5A8K - chains A and D of the 6 polymer chains in the assembly; structure by X-ray diffraction, 1.41 A resolution.

== Chain A (and D) ==
Name: Methyl-coenzyme M reductase
From: Methanothermobacter wolfeii
Notes: EC 2.8.4.1; chain D of this document is another copy of the same molecule, construct and numbering; everything in this record applies to it too
Chain sequence (550 residues; numbered 1 to 550; the number before each row is that of its first residue):
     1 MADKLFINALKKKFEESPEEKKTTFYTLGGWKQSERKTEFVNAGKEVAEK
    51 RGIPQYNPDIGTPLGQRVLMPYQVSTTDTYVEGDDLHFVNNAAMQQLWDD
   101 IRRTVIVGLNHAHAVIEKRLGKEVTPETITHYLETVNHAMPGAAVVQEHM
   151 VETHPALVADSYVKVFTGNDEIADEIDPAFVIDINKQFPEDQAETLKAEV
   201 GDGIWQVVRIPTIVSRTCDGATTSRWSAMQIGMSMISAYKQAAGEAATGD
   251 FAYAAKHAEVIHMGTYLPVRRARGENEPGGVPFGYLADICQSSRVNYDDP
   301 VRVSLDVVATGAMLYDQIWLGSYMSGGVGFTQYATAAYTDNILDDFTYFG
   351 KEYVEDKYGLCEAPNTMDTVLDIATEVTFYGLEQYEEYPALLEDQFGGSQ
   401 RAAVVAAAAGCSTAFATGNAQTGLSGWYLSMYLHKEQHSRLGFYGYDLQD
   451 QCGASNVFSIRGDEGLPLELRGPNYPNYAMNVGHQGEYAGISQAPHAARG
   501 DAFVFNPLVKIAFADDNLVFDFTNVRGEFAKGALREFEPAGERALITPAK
Not modelled in the structure: 1, 550
Modified positions: His257 (n1-methylated histidine; MHS); Arg271 (5-methyl-arginine; AGM); Gln400 (2-methyl-glutamine; MGN); Gly445 (thioglycin; GL3); Cys452 (s-methylcysteine; SMC)
Bound ions: Ca2+ site 1: Lys11, Phe14; Ca2+ site 2: Pro58, Ile60, Thr62; factor 430 Ni: Gln147 (together with 1-thioethanesulfonic acid); K+ site 1 near Asp170 (its only coordinating residue here); Ca2+ site 3 near Asp174 (its only coordinating residue here); Ca2+ site 4: Glu190, Glu194; K+ site 2: Ser215, Arg216, Cys218 (shared with Ser215(D), Arg216(D), Cys218(D) of chain D)
Ligand contacts:
  - 1-thioethanesulfonic acid (COM): Tyr333, Phe443, Tyr444, Gly445
  - 2-ethoxyethanol (ETX), molecule 1: Lys4, Leu5, Asp345, Tyr348, Phe349, Glu352, Tyr380
  - 2-ethoxyethanol (ETX), molecule 2: Glu199, Trp205, Pro507, Leu508
  - 2-ethoxyethanol (ETX), molecule 3: Phe513, Asp515, Asp516, Leu518, Val519, Phe520, Asp521, Phe522, Thr523
  - 2-ethoxyethanol (ETX), molecule 4: Val519, Phe520, Asp521, Glu528, Lys531, Glu536, Phe537, Glu538
  - factor 430 (F43), molecule 1: Ala143, Ala144, Val145, Val146, Gln147, Met150, Val151, Met229, Gln230, Met233, Ile236, Ala243, Gly244
  - factor 430 (F43), molecule 2: Gly326, Gly327, Val328, Gly329, Phe330, Thr331, Gln332, Tyr333, Phe396, Gly397, Gly398, Gln400, Gly442, Phe443
  - Coenzyme B (TP7), molecule 1: Arg225, Lys256, His257
  - Coenzyme B (TP7), molecule 2: Arg270, Arg271, Leu320, Met324, Ser325, Phe330, Phe443, Ala479, Met480, Asn481, Val482

== How chain A and chain D interact ==
Contacting residue pairs - 274 pairs, chain A then chain D:
  Lys37(A) with Met150(D), hydrogen bond (side chain-backbone); Val151(D); Glu152(D), salt bridge
  Glu39(A) with His154(D), salt bridge
  Phe40(A) with Glu152(D); Thr153(D); His154(D); Pro155(D)
  Ala43(A) with His154(D)
  Gly44(A) with Pro155(D)
  Val47(A) with Pro155(D); Ala159(D), hydrophobic
  Arg51(A) with Ala159(D), hydrogen bond (side chain-backbone); Ser161(D), hydrogen bond (side chain-backbone); Tyr162(D); Asn517(D), hydrogen bond (backbone-side chain)
  Gly52(A) with Ala179(D)
  Ile53(A) with Asn137(D); Tyr162(D), hydrophobic; Lys164(D); Ala179(D); Phe180(D), hydrophobic; Asn517(D)
  Pro54(A) with Asn137(D); Phe180(D)
  Gln55(A) with Asn137(D); His138(D); Pro141(D); Pro155(D), hydrogen bond (side chain-backbone); Val158(D), hydrogen bond (side chain-backbone); Ala159(D)
  Tyr56(A) with His138(D); Ala143(D), hydrophobic; Glu152(D), hydrogen bond; Pro155(D), hydrophobic
  Asn57(A) with His138(D), hydrogen bond (backbone-side chain)
  Ile60(A) with Glu134(D); Thr135(D); His138(D); Val145(D), hydrophobic
  Gly61(A) with Val145(D); Ser237(D)
  Thr62(A) with Val145(D), hydrogen bond (backbone-backbone); Val146(D), hydrogen bond (side chain-backbone)
  Leu64(A) with Gln147(D); Glu148(D); His149(D); Glu152(D)
  Gly65(A) with Glu148(D), hydrogen bond (backbone-side chain)
  Gln66(A) with Glu148(D), hydrogen bond (backbone-side chain)
  Arg67(A) with Glu148(D); His149(D)
  Val68(A) with His149(D)
  Leu69(A) with Glu148(D); His149(D)
  Met70(A) with His149(D), hydrogen bond (backbone-side chain)
  Tyr72(A) with His149(D)
  Gly83(A) with Val151(D)
  Asp84(A) with Val151(D); Glu152(D), hydrogen bond (side chain-backbone)
  His87(A) with Thr153(D)
  Phe88(A) with Thr217(D)
  Val89(A) with Thr153(D); Leu157(D); Ile213(D); Val214(D), hydrophobic; Ile546(D)
  Asn90(A) with Glu152(D), hydrogen bond (side chain-backbone); Thr153(D); His154(D), hydrogen bond (side chain-backbone); Leu157(D); Ile546(D)
  Asn91(A) with Ile546(D)
  Ala92(A) with Ile546(D); Thr547(D)
  Gln95(A) with Ile213(D); Thr217(D), hydrogen bond; Arg543(D), hydrogen bond
  Trp98(A) with Thr217(D), hydrogen bond (side chain-backbone)
  Arg102(A) with Arg216(D), hydrogen bond (side chain-backbone); Thr217(D), hydrogen bond (side chain-backbone); Cys218(D), hydrogen bond (side chain-backbone)
  Glu134(A) with Ile60(D)
  Asn137(A) with Arg51(D); Ile53(D); Pro54(D); Gln55(D)
  His138(A) with Gln55(D); Tyr56(D); Asn57(D), hydrogen bond (side chain-backbone); Ile60(D)
  Pro141(A) with Gln55(D)
  Gly142(A) with Gly327(D); Val328(D)
  Ala143(A) with Tyr56(D), hydrophobic; Val328(D)
  Ala144(A) with Val328(D)
  Val145(A) with Ile60(D), hydrophobic; Gly61(D); Thr62(D), hydrogen bond (backbone-backbone)
  Val146(A) with Thr62(D), hydrogen bond (backbone-side chain)
  Gln147(A) with Leu64(D)
  Glu148(A) with Leu64(D); Gly65(D), hydrogen bond (side chain-backbone); Gln66(D), hydrogen bond (side chain-backbone); Arg67(D); Leu69(D)
  His149(A) with Leu64(D); Arg67(D); Val68(D); Leu69(D); Met70(D), hydrogen bond (side chain-backbone); Tyr72(D); Gln332(D), hydrogen bond; Phe396(D)
  Met150(A) with Lys37(D), hydrogen bond (backbone-side chain)
  Val151(A) with Lys37(D); Gly83(D); Asp84(D); Val328(D); Thr331(D); Gln332(D)
  Glu152(A) with Lys37(D), salt bridge; Phe40(D); Tyr56(D), hydrogen bond; Leu64(D); Asp84(D), hydrogen bond (backbone-side chain); Asn90(D), hydrogen bond (backbone-side chain)
  Thr153(A) with Phe40(D); His87(D); Val89(D); Asn90(D)
  His154(A) with Glu39(D), salt bridge; Phe40(D); Ala43(D); Asn90(D), hydrogen bond (backbone-side chain); Arg535(D)
  Pro155(A) with Phe40(D); Gly44(D); Val47(D); Gln55(D), hydrogen bond (backbone-side chain); Tyr56(D), hydrophobic
  Leu157(A) with Val89(D); Asn90(D)
  Val158(A) with Gln55(D)
  Ala159(A) with Val47(D), hydrophobic; Arg51(D), hydrogen bond (backbone-side chain); Gln55(D)
  Ser161(A) with Arg51(D), hydrogen bond (backbone-side chain)
  Tyr162(A) with Arg51(D); Ile53(D), hydrophobic
  Lys164(A) with Ile53(D)
  Ala179(A) with Gly52(D); Ile53(D)
  Phe180(A) with Ile53(D), hydrophobic; Pro54(D)
  Ile213(A) with Val89(D); Gln95(D); Arg216(D)
  Val214(A) with Val89(D), hydrophobic; Ser322(D)
  Arg216(A) with Arg102(D), hydrogen bond (backbone-side chain); Ile213(D); Arg216(D); Thr217(D), hydrogen bond; Arg543(D)
  Thr217(A) with Phe88(D); Gln95(D); Trp98(D), hydrogen bond (backbone-side chain); Arg102(D), hydrogen bond (backbone-side chain); Arg216(D), hydrogen bond; Tyr323(D)
  Cys218(A) with Arg102(D), hydrogen bond (backbone-side chain); Ser322(D), hydrogen bond; Tyr323(D)
  Asp219(A) with Arg273(D), salt bridge; Tyr323(D)
  Ala221(A) with Arg273(D)
  Thr222(A) with Arg273(D); Ser322(D); Tyr323(D)
  Arg225(A) with Arg270(D), hydrogen bond (side chain-backbone); Arg271(D); Arg273(D); Tyr323(D); Met324(D); Ser325(D)
  Trp226(A) with Ser322(D); Ser325(D), hydrogen bond (backbone-backbone); Gly326(D); Gly327(D)
  Met229(A) with Ser325(D); Gly326(D)
  Gln230(A) with Gly327(D); Val328(D)
  Ser237(A) with Gly61(D)
  Tyr266(A) with Val269(D); Ala272(D), hydrophobic
  Val269(A) with Tyr266(D)
  Arg270(A) with Arg225(D), hydrogen bond (backbone-side chain)
  Arg271(A) with Arg225(D)
  Ala272(A) with Arg273(D); Gly274(D), hydrogen bond (backbone-backbone)
  Arg273(A) with Asp219(D), salt bridge; Ala221(D); Thr222(D); Arg225(D); Ala272(D)
  Gly274(A) with Ala272(D), hydrogen bond (backbone-backbone)
  Ser322(A) with Val214(D); Cys218(D), hydrogen bond; Thr222(D); Trp226(D)
  Tyr323(A) with Thr217(D); Cys218(D); Asp219(D); Thr222(D); Arg225(D)
  Met324(A) with Arg225(D)
  Ser325(A) with Arg225(D); Trp226(D), hydrogen bond (backbone-backbone); Met229(D)
  Gly326(A) with Trp226(D); Met229(D)
  Gly327(A) with Gly142(D); Trp226(D); Gln230(D)
  Val328(A) with Gly142(D); Ala143(D); Ala144(D); Val151(D); Gln230(D)
  Thr331(A) with Val151(D)
  Gln332(A) with His149(D), hydrogen bond; Val151(D)
  Phe396(A) with His149(D)
  Asn517(A) with Arg51(D), hydrogen bond (side chain-backbone); Ile53(D)
  Arg535(A) with His154(D); Leu545(D); Ile546(D); Thr547(D); Pro548(D)
  Glu536(A) with Pro548(D)
  Phe537(A) with Thr547(D); Pro548(D)
  Glu538(A) with Thr547(D); Pro548(D)
  Pro539(A) with Arg543(D); Thr547(D)
  Ala540(A) with Arg543(D), hydrogen bond (backbone-side chain)
  Glu542(A) with Glu542(D); Arg543(D), salt bridge; Ala544(D)
  Arg543(A) with Gln95(D), hydrogen bond; Arg216(D); Pro539(D); Ala540(D), hydrogen bond (side chain-backbone); Glu542(D), salt bridge
  Ala544(A) with Glu542(D)
  Leu545(A) with Arg535(D)
  Ile546(A) with Val89(D); Asn90(D); Asn91(D); Ala92(D); Arg535(D)
  Thr547(A) with Ala92(D); Arg535(D); Phe537(D); Pro539(D)
  Pro548(A) with Arg535(D); Glu536(D); Phe537(D); Glu538(D)
Other interface residues (no listed pair), chain A (110 interface residues in all): Pro63, Thr135, Ala156, Ser215, Ile318
Other interface residues (no listed pair), chain D (110 interface residues in all): Pro63, Ala156, Ser215, Ile318

== Summary ==
The chain A/chain D interface involves 110 residues from each chain, with 56 hydrogen bonds and 8 salt
bridges. Among the polar pairs are Lys37(A)-Glu152(D), Glu39(A)-His154(D) and Asp219(A)-Arg273(D). Ligands of
chain A: 1-thioethanesulfonic acid, Coenzyme B, factor 430 and 4 copies of 2-ethoxyethanol.
Chain A and chain D are both Methyl-coenzyme M reductase (Methanothermobacter wolfeii); the structure,
Methyl-coenzyme M reductase from methanothermobacter wolfeii at 1.4 A resolution, was determined by X-ray
diffraction (same publication as 5A8R, 5A8W and 5A0Y).
